Entry 8ABE (electron microscopy, 2.30 A resolution); this record covers chains C and H of the 20 polymer chains in the assembly.

Chain C:
Name: Cytochrome b
Source organism: Yarrowia lipolytica
UniProt: Q9B6D0 (CYB_YARLI); residues 1-385 here = UniProt positions 1-385
Sequence (385 residues; numbered 1 to 385; the number before each row is that of its first residue):
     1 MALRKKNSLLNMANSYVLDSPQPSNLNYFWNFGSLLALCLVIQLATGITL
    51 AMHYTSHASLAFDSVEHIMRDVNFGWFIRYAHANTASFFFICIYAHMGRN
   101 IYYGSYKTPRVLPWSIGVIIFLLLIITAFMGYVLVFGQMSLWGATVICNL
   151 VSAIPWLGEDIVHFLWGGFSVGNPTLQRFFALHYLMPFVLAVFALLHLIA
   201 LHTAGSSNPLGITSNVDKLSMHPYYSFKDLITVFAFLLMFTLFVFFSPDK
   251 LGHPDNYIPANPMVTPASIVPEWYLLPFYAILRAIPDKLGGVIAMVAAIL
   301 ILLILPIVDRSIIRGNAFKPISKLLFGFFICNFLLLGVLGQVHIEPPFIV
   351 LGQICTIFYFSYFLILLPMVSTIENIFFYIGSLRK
Disordered / not traced: 384-385
Metal / ion sites: heme Fe site 1: H82, H183; heme Fe site 2: H96, H197
Ligand contacts:
  - heme (HEM), molecule 1: W30, G33, S34, L36, A37, F89, I93, H96, M97, R99, N100, S105, R110, P113, W114, G117, V118, I120, F121, L190, A194, H197, L198, L201, S206, S207
  - heme (HEM), molecule 2: L40, Q43, L44, G47, I48, L50, A51, Y54, V65, R79, H82, A83, A86, F89, L124, T127, A128, G131, Y132, L134, V135, F180, H183, Y184, P187, L190, Y274
  - 1,2-diacyl-sn-glycero-3-phosphocholine (PC1): N27, F29, Y94, A95, G98, R99, Y102, Y103, P209, A317, K323, F326, G327, I330, C331, F333
  - phosphatidylethanolamine (PTY), molecule 1: S34, A37, L38, V41, H222, P223, S226, F227, D229, L230, V233, F234
  - phosphatidylethanolamine (PTY), molecule 2: I42, T46, F74, F77, L237, F240, F245
Swiss-Prot annotation at these positions:
  - binding site (heme b): H82, H96, H183, H197
  - binding site (a ubiquinone): H202

Chain H:
Name: Cytochrome b-c1 complex subunit 8
Source organism: Yarrowia lipolytica
UniProt: Q6C387 (Q6C387_YARLI); residues 3-95 here correspond to UniProt positions 1-93 (UniProt number = residue number - 2)
Sequence (93 residues; numbered 3 to 95; the number before each row is that of its first residue):
     3 MGGNGHYMGWWGHMGSPPQKGIAGYTISPFAARPFAGVVHAAIFNTFRRT
    53 KNQALFVILPVSFFYYVWTQASEKNEWLYTKAGRHELAKALAE
Disordered / not traced: 3-8, 94-95
Ligand contacts: 1,2-diacyl-sn-glycero-3-phosphocholine (PC1): Q55, F58, V59, V63

Chain C / chain H interface:
Pairs across the interface (55; chain C residue first):
  S15(C) with W12(H)
  D19(C) with W13(H), hydrogen bond (backbone-side chain)
  S20(C) with W12(H)
  P21(C) with W12(H); W13(H), hydrophobic; M16(H), hydrophobic
  P109(C) with Y9(H), hydrophobic
  H202(C) with M10(H); W12(H)
  T203(C) with Y9(H); M10(H), hydrogen bond (backbone-backbone)
  A204(C) with M10(H)
  G205(C) with M10(H)
  N215(C) with Y9(H), hydrogen bond (side chain-backbone); M10(H); M16(H); G17(H); S18(H)
  V216(C) with S18(H); Q21(H), hydrogen bond (backbone-side chain)
  K218(C) with M10(H); W13(H); M16(H)
  L219(C) with W13(H)
  S220(C) with W13(H)
  P320(C) with F58(H)
  K323(C) with Q55(H), hydrogen bond; F58(H)
  G327(C) with P62(H)
  F328(C) with P62(H), hydrophobic; F65(H), hydrophobic; F66(H), hydrophobic
  C331(C) with P62(H), hydrophobic; V63(H), hydrophobic; F66(H), hydrophobic
  N332(C) with F66(H)
  L335(C) with F66(H), hydrophobic
  V338(C) with W70(H), hydrophobic
  V342(C) with W70(H), hydrophobic
  E345(C) with N77(H), hydrogen bond; Y81(H)
  P346(C) with N77(H), hydrogen bond (backbone-side chain); L80(H); Y81(H); L89(H), hydrophobic; A92(H), hydrophobic; L93(H)
  P347(C) with A73(H); N77(H)
  F348(C) with W70(H), hydrophobic; A73(H); S74(H); N77(H)
  L351(C) with V69(H), hydrophobic; A73(H), hydrophobic
Other interface residues (no listed pair), chain C (30 interface residues in all): L324, L339
Other interface residues (no listed pair), chain H (27 interface residues in all): P19, L61, K76

Summary:
30 residues of chain C and 27 residues of chain H are in contact, with 7 hydrogen bonds. Polar pairs include
D19(C)-W13(H), N215(C)-Y9(H) and V216(C)-Q21(H). 1,2-diacyl-sn-glycero-3-phosphocholine is bound between chain
C and chain H. Ligands of chain C: heme and phosphatidylethanolamine.
Chain C is Cytochrome b and chain H is Cytochrome b-c1 complex subunit 8, both from Yarrowia lipolytica; the
structure, Complex III2 from Yarrowia lipolytica, oxidised with ferricyanide, b-position, was determined by
electron microscopy, deposited together with 8AB6, 8AB7, 8AB8, 8AB9, 8ABA, 8ABB and 11 further entries.
